4JET - chain A; structure by X-ray diffraction, 2.20 A resolution.

[Chain A]
Molecule: Hemophore HasA
Source organism: Yersinia pestis
Reference sequence: Q7CL15 (Q7CL15_YERPE); residue numbers follow UniProt; this construct covers 1-193
Chain sequence (193 residues; numbered 1 to 193; the number before each row is that of its first residue):
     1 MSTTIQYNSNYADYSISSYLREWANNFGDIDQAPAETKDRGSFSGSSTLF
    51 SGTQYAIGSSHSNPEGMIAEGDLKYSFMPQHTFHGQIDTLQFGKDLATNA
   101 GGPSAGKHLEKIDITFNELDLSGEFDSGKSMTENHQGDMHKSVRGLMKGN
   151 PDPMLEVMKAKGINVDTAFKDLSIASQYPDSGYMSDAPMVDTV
Disordered / not traced: 1, 181-193
Ion coordination: heme Fe near Tyr75 (its only coordinating residue here)
Small-molecule neighbours: heme (HEM): Asp31, Arg40, Gly41, Ser42, Phe43, Leu49, Phe50, Tyr55, Tyr75, Phe77, Met78, His81, Phe83, Met131, His135, His140, Val143, Arg144, Met147
From the paper describing this entry:
  - heme coordination: Tyr75
  - contacts within the chain: Tyr75-His81 (hydrogen bond)
  - conformationally variable residues (side-chain flip): Arg40, Phe83
  - binding site for chloride ion: Arg40 (proposed by the authors, not directly observed)

[Summary]
Bound to chain A: heme. The paper reports a binding site for chloride ion at Arg40; heme coordination by
Tyr75.
Chain A is Hemophore HasA (Yersinia pestis); the structure, 2.2A resolution structure of Holo hemophore HasA
from Yersinia pestis, was determined by X-ray diffraction together with 4JER and 4JES from the same study.
